Entry 3NVW (X-ray diffraction, 1.60 A resolution); this record covers chains C and L of the 6 polymer chains in the assembly.

Chain C (and L):
Protein: Xanthine dehydrogenase/oxidase
Organism: Bos taurus
Notes: EC 1.17.1.4, 1.17.3.2; fragment: Molybdenum Binding Domain; chain L of this document is another copy of the same molecule, construct and numbering; everything in this record applies to it too
Reference sequence: P80457 (XDH_BOVIN); numbering as in UniProt (aligned over 571-1326)
Chain sequence (756 residues; row label = number of the first residue in the row):
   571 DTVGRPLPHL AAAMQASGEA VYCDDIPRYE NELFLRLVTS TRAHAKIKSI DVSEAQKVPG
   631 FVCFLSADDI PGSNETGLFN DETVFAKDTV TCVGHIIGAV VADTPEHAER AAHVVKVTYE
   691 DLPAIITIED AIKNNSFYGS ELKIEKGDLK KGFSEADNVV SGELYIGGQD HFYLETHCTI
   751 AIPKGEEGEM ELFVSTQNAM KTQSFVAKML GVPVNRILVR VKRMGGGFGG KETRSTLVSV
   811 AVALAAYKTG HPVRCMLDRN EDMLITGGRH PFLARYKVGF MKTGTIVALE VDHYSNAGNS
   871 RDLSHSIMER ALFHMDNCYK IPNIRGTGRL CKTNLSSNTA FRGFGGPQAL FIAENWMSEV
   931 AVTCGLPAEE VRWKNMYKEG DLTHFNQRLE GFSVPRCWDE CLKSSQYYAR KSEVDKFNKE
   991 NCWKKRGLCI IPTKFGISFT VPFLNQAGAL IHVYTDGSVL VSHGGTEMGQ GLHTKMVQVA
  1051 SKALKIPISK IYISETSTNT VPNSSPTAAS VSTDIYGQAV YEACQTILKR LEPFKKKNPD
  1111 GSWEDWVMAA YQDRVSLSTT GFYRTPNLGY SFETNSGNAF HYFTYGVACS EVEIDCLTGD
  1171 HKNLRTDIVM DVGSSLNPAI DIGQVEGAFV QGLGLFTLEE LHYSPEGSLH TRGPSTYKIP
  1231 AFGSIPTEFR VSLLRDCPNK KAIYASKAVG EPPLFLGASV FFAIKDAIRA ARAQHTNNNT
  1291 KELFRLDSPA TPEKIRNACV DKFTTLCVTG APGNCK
Residues lining bound ligands:
  - guanine (GUN): Glu802, Leu873, Ser876, Arg880, Ala910, Phe914, Ser1008, Phe1009, Thr1010, Val1011, Leu1014, Ala1078, Ala1079
  - MTE (phosphonic acidmono-(2-amino-5,6-dimercapto-4-oxo-3,7,8a,9,10,10a-hexahydro-4H-8-oxa-1,3,9,10-tetraaza-anthracen-7-ylmethyl)ester): Gly796, Gly797, Phe798, Gly799, Arg912, Met1038, Gly1039, Gln1040, Leu1042, Thr1077, Ala1078, Ala1079, Ser1080, Val1081, Ser1082, Thr1083, Gln1194, Gly1260, Glu1261
Curated features (UniProtKB/Swiss-Prot):
  - active site: Glu1261 (Proton acceptor)
  - binding site (Mo-molybdopterin): Gln767, Phe798, Arg912, Ala1079
  - binding site (substrate): Glu802, Arg880, Phe914, Thr1010

Interface between chain C and chain L:
Contacting residue pairs (121):
  Met584(C) - Glu756(L)
  Met584(C) - Glu757(L)
  Glu589(C) - Glu756(L)
  Ala590(C) - Glu756(L)
  Val591(C) - Lys754(L)
  Val591(C) - Glu756(L)  hydrogen bond (backbone-side chain)
  Pro597(C) - Tyr599(L)
  Pro597(C) - Asn601(L)
  Arg598(C) - Tyr599(L)
  Arg598(C) - Glu600(L)  salt bridge
  Tyr599(C) - Pro597(L)
  Tyr599(C) - Arg598(L)
  Tyr599(C) - Tyr599(L)  hydrogen bond
  Glu600(C) - Pro597(L)
  Glu600(C) - Arg598(L)  salt bridge
  Glu600(C) - Tyr599(L)
  Glu600(C) - Glu600(L)
  Lys754(C) - Val591(L)
  Gly755(C) - Glu589(L)
  Glu756(C) - Met584(L)
  Glu756(C) - Glu589(L)
  Glu756(C) - Ala590(L)
  Glu756(C) - Val591(L)  hydrogen bond (side chain-backbone)
  Glu756(C) - Lys792(L)
  Glu756(C) - Arg793(L)  salt bridge
  Glu757(C) - Met584(L)
  Glu757(C) - Tyr1062(L)
  Glu759(C) - Lys792(L)  salt bridge
  Glu759(C) - Tyr1062(L)  hydrogen bond
  Glu759(C) - Ser1064(L)  hydrogen bond
  Glu761(C) - Arg790(L)  salt bridge
  Met770(C) - Thr1025(L)
  Met770(C) - Tyr1121(L)
  Gln773(C) - Tyr1024(L)
  Pro783(C) - Asp1026(L)
  Pro783(C) - Ser1028(L)
  Val784(C) - Tyr1024(L)  hydrophobic
  Val784(C) - Asp1026(L)  hydrogen bond (backbone-side chain)
  Val784(C) - Ser1028(L)  hydrogen bond (backbone-side chain)
  Asn785(C) - Ser1028(L)  hydrogen bond (backbone-side chain)
  Asn785(C) - Val1029(L)  hydrogen bond (side chain-backbone)
  Asn785(C) - Leu1030(L)
  Asn785(C) - Lys1060(L)
  Asn785(C) - Tyr1062(L)
  Arg786(C) - Tyr1062(L)
  Arg790(C) - Glu761(L)  salt bridge
  Arg790(C) - Arg790(L)
  Lys792(C) - Glu756(L)
  Lys792(C) - Glu759(L)  salt bridge
  Arg793(C) - Glu756(L)  salt bridge
  Pro1012(C) - Arg1124(L)  hydrogen bond (backbone-side chain)
  Phe1013(C) - Tyr1121(L)  hydrophobic
  Phe1013(C) - Gln1122(L)
  Phe1013(C) - Arg1124(L)
  Leu1014(C) - Tyr1121(L)
  Asn1015(C) - Arg1124(L)  hydrogen bond (backbone-side chain)
  Gln1016(C) - Tyr1121(L)
  Gln1016(C) - Arg1124(L)
  Leu1020(C) - Leu1020(L)  hydrophobic
  His1022(C) - Asn1069(L)  hydrogen bond (side chain-backbone)
  His1022(C) - Thr1070(L)
  His1022(C) - Pro1072(L)
  Val1023(C) - Asn1073(L)  hydrogen bond (backbone-side chain)
  Tyr1024(C) - Gln773(L)
  Tyr1024(C) - Val784(L)  hydrophobic
  Tyr1024(C) - Thr1068(L)  hydrogen bond (side chain-backbone)
  Tyr1024(C) - Asn1069(L)
  Tyr1024(C) - Pro1072(L)  hydrophobic
  Tyr1024(C) - Asn1073(L)
  Thr1025(C) - Asn1073(L)  hydrogen bond (backbone-side chain)
  Asp1026(C) - Pro783(L)
  Asp1026(C) - Val784(L)  hydrogen bond (side chain-backbone)
  Ser1028(C) - Pro783(L)
  Ser1028(C) - Val784(L)  hydrogen bond (side chain-backbone)
  Ser1028(C) - Asn785(L)  hydrogen bond (side chain-backbone)
  Val1029(C) - Asn785(L)  hydrogen bond (backbone-side chain)
  Leu1030(C) - Asn785(L)
  Leu1030(C) - Asn1069(L)
  Lys1060(C) - Asn785(L)
  Ile1061(C) - Asn785(L)
  Tyr1062(C) - Glu757(L)
  Tyr1062(C) - Glu759(L)  hydrogen bond
  Tyr1062(C) - Asn785(L)
  Tyr1062(C) - Arg786(L)
  Ser1064(C) - Glu759(L)  hydrogen bond
  Thr1068(C) - Tyr1024(L)  hydrogen bond (backbone-side chain)
  Asn1069(C) - His1022(L)  hydrogen bond (backbone-side chain)
  Asn1069(C) - Tyr1024(L)
  Asn1069(C) - Thr1070(L)
  Thr1070(C) - His1022(L)
  Thr1070(C) - Asn1069(L)
  Pro1072(C) - His1022(L)
  Pro1072(C) - Tyr1024(L)  hydrophobic
  Pro1072(C) - Ser1128(L)
  Asn1073(C) - Val1023(L)  hydrogen bond (side chain-backbone)
  Asn1073(C) - Tyr1024(L)
  Asn1073(C) - Thr1025(L)
  Asn1073(C) - Tyr1121(L)
  Asn1073(C) - Leu1127(L)
  Tyr1121(C) - Met770(L)
  Tyr1121(C) - Phe1013(L)  hydrophobic
  Tyr1121(C) - Leu1014(L)
  Tyr1121(C) - Gln1016(L)
  Tyr1121(C) - Asn1073(L)
  Gln1122(C) - Phe1013(L)
  Asp1123(C) - Arg1134(L)  salt bridge
  Arg1124(C) - Pro1012(L)  hydrogen bond (side chain-backbone)
  Arg1124(C) - Phe1013(L)
  Arg1124(C) - Asn1015(L)  hydrogen bond (side chain-backbone)
  Arg1124(C) - Gln1016(L)
  Arg1124(C) - Phe1132(L)
  Arg1124(C) - Arg1134(L)
  Arg1124(C) - Thr1135(L)  hydrogen bond (side chain-backbone)
  Ser1126(C) - Phe1132(L)
  Leu1127(C) - Asn1073(L)
  Ser1128(C) - Pro1072(L)
  Phe1132(C) - Arg1124(L)
  Phe1132(C) - Ser1126(L)
  Arg1134(C) - Asp1123(L)  salt bridge
  Arg1134(C) - Arg1124(L)
  Thr1135(C) - Arg1124(L)  hydrogen bond (backbone-side chain)
Other interface residues (no listed pair), chain C (62 interface residues in all): Asn601, Leu788, Val1125, Thr1129, Thr1130, Leu1138
Other interface residues (no listed pair), chain L (63 interface residues in all): Gly755, Ser774, Leu788, Ile1061, Val1125, Thr1129, Thr1130, Leu1138

Summary:
Chain C and chain L form an interface of 62 and 63 residues respectively; the contacts include 28 hydrogen
bonds and 10 salt bridges. Polar pairs include Arg598(C)-Glu600(L), Glu756(C)-Arg793(L) and
Glu759(C)-Lys792(L). Chain C binds compound MTE and guanine.
Both chains are Xanthine dehydrogenase/oxidase (Bos taurus). Entry 3NVW (Crystal Structure of Bovine Xanthine
Oxidase in Complex with Guanine) was determined by X-ray diffraction (same publication as 3NVZ).
